3W6L - chain A; structure by X-ray diffraction, 1.75 A resolution.

# Chain A
Name: 458aa long hypothetical endo-1,4-beta-glucanase
From: Pyrococcus horikoshii
Notes: EC 3.2.1.4; fragment: UNP resideus 34-410
UniProt: O58925 (O58925_PYRHO); numbering as in UniProt (aligned over 34-410)
Sequence (377 residues; each row starts with the number of its first residue):
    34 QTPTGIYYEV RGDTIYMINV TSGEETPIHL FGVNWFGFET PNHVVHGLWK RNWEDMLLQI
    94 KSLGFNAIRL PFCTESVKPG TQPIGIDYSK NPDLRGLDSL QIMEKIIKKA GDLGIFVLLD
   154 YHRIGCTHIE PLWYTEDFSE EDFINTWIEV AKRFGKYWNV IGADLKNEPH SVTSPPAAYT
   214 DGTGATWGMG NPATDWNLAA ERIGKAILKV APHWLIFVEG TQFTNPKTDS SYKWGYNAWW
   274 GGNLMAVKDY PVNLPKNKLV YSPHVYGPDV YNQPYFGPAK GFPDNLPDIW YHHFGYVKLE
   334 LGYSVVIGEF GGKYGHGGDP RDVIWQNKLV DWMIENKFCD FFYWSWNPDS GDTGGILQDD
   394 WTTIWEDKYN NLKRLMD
Sequence notes: conflict Lys289 (Arg in O58925)
Cystine bridges: Cys106-Cys159
From the paper describing this entry:
  - mutagenesis - P74C, P74C/C106S, C106S: decreased stability

# Overview
The paper reports that P74C, P74C/C106S and C106S reduce stability.
Chain A is 458aa long hypothetical endo-1,4-beta-glucanase (Pyrococcus horikoshii); the structure,
Contribution of disulfide bond toward thermostability in hyperthermostable endocellulase, was determined by
X-ray diffraction, deposited together with 3W6M.
